Entry 5XN1 (X-ray diffraction, 2.45 A resolution); this record covers chains A and B of the 3 polymer chains in the assembly.

# Chain A
Protein: Pol protein
Organism: Human immunodeficiency virus 1
Notes: fragment: p66 subunit
UniProt: D3XFN7 (D3XFN7_9HIV1); residues 1-555 here correspond to UniProt positions 100-654 (UniProt number = residue number + 99)
Chain sequence (557 residues; numbered -1 to 555; the number before each row is that of its first residue; numbers below 1 keep their minus sign (Met-1 is residue -1)):
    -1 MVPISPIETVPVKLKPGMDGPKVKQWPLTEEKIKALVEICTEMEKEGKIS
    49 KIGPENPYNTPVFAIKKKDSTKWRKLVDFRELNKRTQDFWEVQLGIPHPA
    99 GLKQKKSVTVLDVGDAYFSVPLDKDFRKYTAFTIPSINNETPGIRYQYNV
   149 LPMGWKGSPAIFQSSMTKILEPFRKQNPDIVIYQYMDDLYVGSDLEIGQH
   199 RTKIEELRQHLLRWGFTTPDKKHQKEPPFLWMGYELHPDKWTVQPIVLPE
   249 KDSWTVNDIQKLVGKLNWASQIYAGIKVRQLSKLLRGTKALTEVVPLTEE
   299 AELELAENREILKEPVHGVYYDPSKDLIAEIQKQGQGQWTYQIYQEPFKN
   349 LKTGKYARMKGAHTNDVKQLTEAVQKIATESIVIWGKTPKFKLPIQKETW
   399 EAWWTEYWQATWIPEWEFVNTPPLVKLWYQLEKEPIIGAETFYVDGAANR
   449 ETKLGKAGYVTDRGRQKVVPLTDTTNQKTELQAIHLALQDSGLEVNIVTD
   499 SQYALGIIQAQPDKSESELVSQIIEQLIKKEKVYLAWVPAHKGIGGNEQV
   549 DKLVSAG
Unresolved in the structure: -1 to 2, 554-555
Sequence notes: expression tag (-1 to 0); engineered mutation Met151 (Gln250 in D3XFN7), Ser162 (Cys261 in D3XFN7), Ser280 (Cys379 in D3XFN7)
Ion coordination: Mg2+: Asp110, Val111, Asp185 (together with Entecavir 5'-triphosphate)
Ligand contacts: Entecavir 5'-triphosphate: Lys65, Arg72, Leu74, Asp110, Val111, Gly112, Asp113, Ala114, Tyr115, Met151, Gly152, Met184, Asp185, Lys220
Reported in the primary citation:
  - binding site for Entecavir 5'-triphosphate: Lys65, Arg72, Met151, Met184
  - contacts within the chain: Arg72-Met151 (hydrophobic contact), Phe160-Met164 (hydrophobic contact), Phe160-Phe214 (hydrophobic contact)
  - Mg2+ coordination: Val111, Asp185
  - conformationally variable residues (side-chain flip): Gln91, Gln161, Met184
  - binding site for 38-MER DNA aptamer: Ile63, Leu74
  - mutagenesis - Q151M: unchanged catalytic activity
  - mutagenesis - Q151M/F160L: abolished growth
  - mutagenesis - G112S/D113A/Q151M: decreased growth

# Chain B
Protein: Pol protein
Organism: Human immunodeficiency virus 1
Notes: fragment: p51 subunit
UniProt: D3XFN7 (D3XFN7_9HIV1); residues 1-428 here correspond to UniProt positions 100-527 (UniProt number = residue number + 99)
Chain sequence (444 residues; numbered -15 to 428; the number before each row is that of its first residue; numbers below 1 keep their minus sign (Met-15 is residue -15)):
   -15 MAHHHHHHALEVLFQGPISPIETVPVKLKPGMDGPKVKQWPLTEEKIKAL
    35 VEICTEMEKEGKISKIGPENPYNTPVFAIKKKDSTKWRKLVDFRELNKRT
    85 QDFWEVQLGIPHPAGLKQKKSVTVLDVGDAYFSVPLDKDFRKYTAFTIPS
   135 INNETPGIRYQYNVLPQGWKGSPAIFQSSMTKILEPFRKQNPDIVIYQYM
   185 DDLYVGSDLEIGQHRTKIEELRQHLLRWGFTTPDKKHQKEPPFLWMGYEL
   235 HPDKWTVQPIVLPEKDSWTVNDIQKLVGKLNWASQIYAGIKVRQLSKLLR
   285 GTKALTEVVPLTEEAELELAENREILKEPVHGVYYDPSKDLIAEIQKQGQ
   335 GQWTYQIYQEPFKNLKTGKYARMKGAHTNDVKQLTEAVQKIATESIVIWG
   385 KTPKFKLPIQKETWEAWWTEYWQATWIPEWEFVNTPPLVKLWYQ
Unresolved in the structure: -15 to 3, 214-230, 428
Sequence notes: expression tag (-15 to 0); engineered mutation Ser162 (Cys261 in D3XFN7), Ser280 (Cys379 in D3XFN7)

# Interface between chain A and chain B
Contacting residue pairs (115):
  Val8(A) - Glu53(B)
  Pro9(A) - Glu53(B)
  Gln85(A) - Glu53(B)  hydrogen bond (side chain-backbone)
  Asp86(A) - Lys20(B)  salt bridge
  Asp86(A) - Pro55(B)
  Phe87(A) - Pro52(B)
  Phe87(A) - Glu53(B)
  Trp88(A) - Lys20(B)
  Trp88(A) - Val21(B)
  Trp88(A) - Lys22(B)
  Trp88(A) - Pro52(B)  hydrogen bond (backbone-backbone)
  Trp88(A) - Asn54(B)
  Trp88(A) - Pro55(B)
  Trp88(A) - Asn57(B)
  Trp88(A) - Thr131(B)
  Trp88(A) - Arg143(B)
  Val90(A) - Pro140(B)
  Val90(A) - Gly141(B)  hydrogen bond (backbone-backbone)
  Val90(A) - Arg143(B)
  Leu92(A) - Pro133(B)  hydrophobic
  Leu92(A) - Asn137(B)
  Gly93(A) - Asn137(B)
  Ile94(A) - Asn137(B)
  Pro95(A) - Asn136(B)
  Pro95(A) - Asn137(B)
  His96(A) - Asn136(B)  hydrogen bond (backbone-side chain)
  Gly99(A) - Asn136(B)
  Ala158(A) - Pro52(B)  hydrophobic
  Ser162(A) - Pro52(B)
  Thr165(A) - Pro140(B)
  Arg172(A) - Glu138(B)  salt bridge
  Arg172(A) - Thr139(B)
  Val179(A) - Glu138(B)
  Ile180(A) - Glu138(B)
  Tyr181(A) - Asn136(B)  hydrogen bond
  Tyr181(A) - Glu138(B)
  Gln182(A) - Glu138(B)  hydrogen bond (backbone-backbone)
  Gln182(A) - Pro140(B)
  Arg356(A) - Glu396(B)  salt bridge
  Lys358(A) - Gln394(B)  hydrogen bond
  Lys358(A) - Glu396(B)  salt bridge
  Gln373(A) - Glu396(B)
  Gln373(A) - Thr397(B)  hydrogen bond
  Ala376(A) - Trp401(B)  hydrophobic
  Ile380(A) - Pro25(B)  hydrophobic
  Ile380(A) - Leu26(B)
  Ile380(A) - Thr27(B)
  Val381(A) - Pro25(B)  hydrophobic
  Val381(A) - Ile135(B)
  Val381(A) - Asn136(B)  hydrogen bond (backbone-backbone)
  Val381(A) - Asn137(B)
  Ile382(A) - Ile135(B)
  Ile382(A) - Asn136(B)
  Gly384(A) - Thr27(B)
  Gly384(A) - Glu28(B)  hydrogen bond (backbone-backbone)
  Trp402(A) - Lys331(B)  hydrogen bond (backbone-side chain)
  Trp402(A) - Asp364(B)
  Tyr405(A) - Lys331(B)  hydrogen bond (backbone-side chain)
  Tyr405(A) - Asn418(B)
  Trp406(A) - Lys331(B)
  Trp406(A) - Asn418(B)  hydrogen bond
  Trp406(A) - Thr419(B)
  Trp406(A) - Pro420(B)  hydrophobic
  Trp406(A) - Pro421(B)  hydrophobic
  Gln407(A) - Lys331(B)
  Gln407(A) - Pro392(B)
  Gln407(A) - Ile393(B)
  Gln407(A) - Gln394(B)  hydrogen bond
  Gln407(A) - Val417(B)  hydrogen bond (side chain-backbone)
  Gln407(A) - Asn418(B)
  Ala408(A) - Trp337(B)  hydrophobic
  Ala408(A) - Asp364(B)
  Ala408(A) - Pro392(B)  hydrogen bond (backbone-backbone)
  Ala408(A) - Ile393(B)
  Thr409(A) - Asp364(B)  hydrogen bond (backbone-side chain)
  Trp410(A) - Thr362(B)
  Trp410(A) - Asn363(B)
  Trp410(A) - Val365(B)  hydrophobic
  Trp410(A) - Trp401(B)  hydrophobic
  Trp410(A) - Tyr405(B)
  Pro412(A) - Trp401(B)  hydrophobic
  Pro433(A) - Asn255(B)
  Pro433(A) - Leu289(B)  hydrophobic
  Pro433(A) - Thr290(B)
  Thr439(A) - Lys287(B)
  Thr439(A) - Ala288(B)
  Thr439(A) - Leu289(B)  hydrogen bond (side chain-backbone)
  Tyr441(A) - Gln258(B)
  Tyr441(A) - Thr286(B)
  Tyr441(A) - Lys287(B)  hydrogen bond (side chain-backbone)
  Tyr441(A) - Leu289(B)
  Val458(A) - Thr286(B)
  Thr459(A) - Thr286(B)
  Asp460(A) - Thr286(B)
  Asp460(A) - Lys287(B)
  Asp460(A) - Ala288(B)
  Val496(A) - Gln258(B)
  Val496(A) - Leu289(B)  hydrophobic
  Gln500(A) - Leu422(B)
  Leu503(A) - Leu422(B)  hydrophobic
  Gly504(A) - Pro420(B)
  Tyr532(A) - Asn255(B)  hydrogen bond
  Tyr532(A) - Leu289(B)  hydrophobic
  Trp535(A) - Leu422(B)
  Val536(A) - Gln258(B)
  Pro537(A) - Asn265(B)
  Lys540(A) - Asn265(B)  hydrogen bond
  Lys540(A) - Ser280(B)
  Gly541(A) - Ser280(B)
  Ile542(A) - Val261(B)  hydrophobic
  Gly543(A) - Leu283(B)  hydrogen bond (backbone-backbone)
  Gly543(A) - Gly285(B)
  Gly544(A) - Gly285(B)  hydrogen bond (backbone-backbone)
  Gln547(A) - Gly285(B)
  Gln547(A) - Thr286(B)  hydrogen bond
Interface residues without a listed pair, chain A (71 interface residues in all): Gln91, Leu100, Ile159, Gln161, Glu169, Glu370, Thr377, Trp383, Thr386, Glu432, Ile434, Ile435, Asn494, Gln507
Interface residues without a listed pair, chain B (64 interface residues in all): Lys49, Gly51, Tyr56, Ile142, Val254, Lys259, Gly262, His361, Leu368, Ala400, Val423

# In short
The interface between chain A and chain B involves 71 residues on one side and 64 on the other; the contacts
include 24 hydrogen bonds and 4 salt bridges. Polar contacts include Asp86(A)-Lys20(B), Arg172(A)-Glu138(B)
and Arg356(A)-Glu396(B). From the paper: a binding site for Entecavir 5'-triphosphate at Lys65(A), Arg72(A)
and Met151(A) among others; Q151M/F160L of chain A abolish growth; 3 substitutions were tested in all.
Here chain A is Pol protein and chain B is Pol protein, both from Human immunodeficiency virus 1. Entry 5XN1
(HIV-1 reverse transcriptase Q151M:DNA:entecavir-triphosphate ternary complex) was determined by X-ray
diffraction, deposited together with 5XN0 and 5XN2.
